Entry 4JI4 (X-ray diffraction, 3.69 A resolution); this record covers chains A and T of the 21 polymer chains in the assembly.

Chain A:
Molecule: 16S rRNA
Organism: Thermus thermophilus
Sequence (1522 nucleotides; each row starts with the number of its first residue; note: 42 numbers in that range are skipped by the numbering (no residue carries them; nothing is unmodelled there); a row labelled like 190A-190L holds insertion residues (190A, then the next letters in order); numbering starts at 0):
     0 UUUGUUGGAGAGUUUGAUCCUGGCUCAGGGUGAACGCUGGCGGCGUGCCU
    50 AAGACAUGCAAGUCGUGCGGG
    73 CCGCGGGGUUUU
    88 ACUCCG
    95 UGGUC
   101 AGCGGCGGACGGGUGAGUAACGCGUGGGU
  129A G
   130 ACCUACCCGGAAGAGGGGGACAACCCGGGGAAACUCGGGCUAAUCCCCCA
   180 UGUGGACCCGC
190A-190L CCCUUGGGGUGU
   191 GUCCAAAGGGCUUU
   216 GCCCGCUUCCGGAUGGGCCCGCGUCCCAUCAGCUAGUUGGUGGGGUAAUG
   266 GCCCACCAAGGCGACGACGGGUAGCCGGUCUGAGAGGAUGGCCGGCCACA
   316 GGGGCACUGAGACACGGGCCCCACUCCUACGGGAGGCAGCAGUUAGGAAU
   366 CUUCCGCAAUGGGCGCAAGCCUGACGGAGCGACGCCGCUUGGAGGAAGAA
   416 GCCCUUCGGGGUGUAAACUCCUGAA
   442 CCCGGGACGAAACCCCCGACGA
   474 GGGGACUGACGGUACCGGG
   494 GUAAUAGCGCCGGCCAACUCCGUGCCAGCAGCCGCGGUAAUACGGAGGGC
   544 GCGAGCGUUACCCGGAUUCACUGGGCGUAAAGGGCGUGUAGGCGGCCUGG
   594 GGCGUCCCAUGUGAAAGACCACGGCUCAACCGUGGGGGAGCGUGGGAUAC
   644 GCUCAGGCUAGACGGUGGGAGAGGGUGGUGGAAUUCCCGGAGUAGCGGUG
   694 AAAUGCGCAGAUACCGGGAGGAACGCCGAUGGCGAAGGCAGCCACCUGGU
   744 CCACCCGUGACGCUGAGGCGCGAAAGCGUGGGGAGCAAACCGGAUUAGAU
   794 ACCCGGGUAGUCCACGCCCUAAACGAUGCGCGCUAGGUCUCUGGGUCU
   848 CCUGGGGGCCGAAGCUAACGCGUUAAGCGCGCCGCCUGGGGAGUACGGCC
   898 GCAAGGCUGAAACUCAAAGGAAUUGACGGGGGCCCGCACAAGCGGUGGAG
   948 CAUGUGGUUUAAUUCGAAGXAACGCGAAGAACCUUACCAGGCCUUGACAU
   998 GCUAGG
 1003A G
  1004 AACCCGGGUGAAAGCCUGGGGUGCCCC
1030A-1030D GCGA
  1031 GGGGAGCCCUAGCACAGGUGCUGCAUGGCCGUCGUCAGCUCGUGCCGUGA
  1081 GGUGUUGGGUUAAGUCCCGCAACGAGCGCAACCCCCGCCGUUAGUUGCCA
  1131 GCGGUUCGGCCGGGCACUCUAACGGGACUGCCCGCGAAA
  1171 GCGGGAGGAAGGAGGGGACGACGUCUGGUCAGCAUGGCCCUUACGGCCUG
  1221 GGCGACACACGUGCUACAAUGCCCACUACAAAGCGAUGCCACCCGGCAAC
  1271 GGGGAGCUAAUCGCAAAAAGGUGGGCCCAGUUCGGAUUGGGGUCUGCAAC
  1321 CCGACCCCAUGAAGCCGGAAUCGCUAGUAAUCGCGGAUCAG
 1361A C
  1362 CAUGCCGCGGUGAAUACGUUCCCGGGCCUUGUACACACXGCCXGUXACGC
  1412 CAUGGGAGCGGGCUCUACCCGAAGUCGCCGGG
  1446 AGCCUACGGG
  1459 CAGGCGCCGAGGGUAGGGCCCGUGACUGGGGUGAAGUCGUAACAAGGUAG
  1509 CUGUACCGGAAGGUGCGGCUGGAUCCACUCCUUUCU
Unresolved in the structure: 0-4, 1534-1538
Modified positions: PSU (pseudouridine-5'-monophosphate) at position 516, 7MG (7N-methyl-8-hydroguanosine-5'-monophosphate) at position 527, M2G (N2-dimethylguanosine-5'-monophosphate) at position 966, 5MC (5-methylcytidine-5'-monophosphate) at position 967, 2MG (2N-methylguanosine-5'-monophosphate) at position 1207, 5MC (5-methylcytidine-5'-monophosphate) at position 1400, 4OC (4n,o2'-methylcytidine-5'-monophosphate) at position 1402, 5MC (5-methylcytidine-5'-monophosphate) at position 1404, 5MC (5-methylcytidine-5'-monophosphate) at position 1407, UR3 (3-methyluridine-5'-monophoshate) at position 1498, MA6 (6N-dimethyladenosine-5'-monophoshate) at position 1518, MA6 (6N-dimethyladenosine-5'-monophoshate) at position 1519, PSU (pseudouridine-5'-monophosphate) at position 1540, PSU (pseudouridine-5'-monophosphate) at position 1541
Sequence notes: conflict U1490 (C2113 in M26923.1), C1534 (A2157 in M26923.1), A1535 (C2158 in M26923.1)
Bound ions: Mg2+ site 1 near U5 (its only coordinating residue here); Mg2+ site 2 near U12 (its only coordinating residue here); Mg2+ site 3 near G21 (its only coordinating residue here); Mg2+ site 4: G46, G394; Mg2+ site 5: C48, G115; Mg2+ site 6 near A53 (its only coordinating residue here); Mg2+ site 7: A59, C386, U387; Mg2+ site 8: U62, G105; Mg2+ site 9 near C89 (its only coordinating residue here); Mg2+ site 10 near C92 (its only coordinating residue here); Mg2+ site 11 near G107 (its only coordinating residue here); Mg2+ site 12 near A109 (its only coordinating residue here); 105 more Mg2+ sites not listed
Reported in the primary citation:
  - conformationally variable residues: G1491

Chain T:
Molecule: Ribosomal protein S20
Organism: Thermus thermophilus
Reference sequence: P80380 (RS20_THET8); residues 1-106 here = UniProt positions 1-106
Chain sequence (106 residues; row label = number of the first residue in the row):
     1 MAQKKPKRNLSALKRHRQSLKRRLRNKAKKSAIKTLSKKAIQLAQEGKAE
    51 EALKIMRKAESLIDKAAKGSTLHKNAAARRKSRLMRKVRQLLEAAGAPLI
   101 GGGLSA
Unresolved in the structure: 1-7

How chain A and chain T interact:
Pairs across the interface (88):
  G61(A) with Leu10(T), phosphate contact
  G102(A) with Arg17(T), salt bridge to the phosphate
  C103(A) with Lys14(T), phosphate contact; Arg17(T), salt bridge to the phosphate; Lys21(T), salt bridge to the phosphate
  G104(A) with Lys14(T), hydrogen bond to the base; Gln18(T), hydrogen bond to the phosphate; Lys21(T), salt bridge to the phosphate
  G105(A) with Arg22(T), salt bridge to the phosphate
  C106(A) with Arg15(T), base contact
  G107(A) with Arg15(T), salt bridge to the phosphate
  G108(A) with Arg15(T), base contact
  C132(A) with Lys74(T), phosphate contact; Asn75(T), hydrogen bond to the phosphate
  C175(A) with Arg25(T), sugar contact
  C176(A) with Lys29(T), salt bridge to the phosphate
  C177(A) with Lys65(T), salt bridge to the phosphate
  C178(A) with Lys65(T), salt bridge to the phosphate
  A185(A) with Ala78(T), phosphate contact; Lys81(T), hydrogen bond to the sugar
  C186(A) with Ala78(T), sugar contact; Lys81(T), sugar contact; Ser82(T), hydrogen bond to the phosphate; Met85(T), hydrogen bond to the sugar
  C187(A) with Ser82(T), hydrogen bond to the phosphate; Met85(T), sugar contact; Arg86(T), phosphate contact; Arg89(T), hydrogen bond to the base; Leu104(T), base contact; Ser105(T), hydrogen bond to the base
  C188(A) with Arg89(T), hydrogen bond to the sugar; Ser105(T), base contact; Ala106(T), sugar contact
  U190L(A) with Ser105(T), hydrogen bond to the base; Ala106(T), hydrogen bond to the base
  G191(A) with Gly101(T), hydrogen bond to the sugar; Gly102(T), hydrogen bond to the sugar; Gly103(T), hydrogen bond to the base; Leu104(T), sugar contact; Ser105(T), hydrogen bond to the base
  U192(A) with Arg57(T), sugar contact; Glu60(T), hydrogen bond to the sugar; Gly102(T), sugar contact; Gly103(T), hydrogen bond to the sugar
  C193(A) with Glu60(T), sugar contact; Ser61(T), hydrogen bond to the phosphate; Asp64(T), hydrogen bond to the sugar
  C194(A) with Ser61(T), hydrogen bond to the phosphate; Asp64(T), sugar contact; Lys65(T), phosphate contact; Lys68(T), hydrogen bond to the phosphate
  A195(A) with Lys65(T), salt bridge to the phosphate; Lys68(T), hydrogen bond to the phosphate
  A196(A) with Lys68(T), salt bridge to the phosphate
  G259(A) with Arg83(T), salt bridge to the phosphate
  G260(A) with Arg83(T), salt bridge to the phosphate
  U261(A) with Arg79(T), salt bridge to the phosphate; Arg80(T), salt bridge to the phosphate; Arg83(T), base contact
  A262(A) with Lys74(T), sugar contact; Asn75(T), hydrogen bond to the sugar; Arg79(T), salt bridge to the phosphate
  A263(A) with Arg79(T), salt bridge to the phosphate
  C322(A) with Arg23(T), sugar contact
  U323(A) with Ser19(T), sugar contact; Arg22(T), phosphate contact; Arg23(T), phosphate contact; Asn26(T), hydrogen bond to the phosphate
  G324(A) with Arg22(T), salt bridge to the phosphate; Asn26(T), hydrogen bond to the phosphate; Ser70(T), phosphate contact
  A325(A) with Ser70(T), hydrogen bond to the phosphate
  G332(A) with Leu10(T), phosphate contact
  G333(A) with His16(T), sugar contact
  U1436(A) with Arg23(T), salt bridge to the phosphate
  G1438(A) with Lys38(T), phosphate contact
  C1439(A) with Lys38(T), salt bridge to the phosphate
  G1453(A) with Lys39(T), hydrogen bond to the phosphate
  G1454(A) with Thr35(T), phosphate contact; Leu36(T), sugar contact; Lys39(T), salt bridge to the phosphate
  G1455(A) with Ala28(T), phosphate contact; Ser31(T), phosphate contact; Ala32(T), sugar contact; Thr35(T), hydrogen bond to the phosphate
  C1459(A) with Lys27(T), salt bridge to the phosphate; Ser31(T), hydrogen bond to the phosphate
  A1460(A) with Lys27(T), salt bridge to the phosphate
Other interface residues (no listed pair), chain A (47 interface residues in all): A60, C131, U223, G326
Other interface residues (no listed pair), chain T (51 interface residues in all): Ser11, Ala12, Lys34, Lys58, His73, Lys87

In short:
47 residues of chain A and 51 residues of chain T are in contact, with 30 hydrogen bonds and 23 salt bridges.
Among the polar pairs are G104(A)-Lys14(T), C187(A)-Arg89(T) and C187(A)-Ser105(T). G46(A) and G394(A)
coordinate Mg2+ site 4. C48(A) and G115(A) form the Mg2+ site 5. From the paper: conformational variability at
G1491(A).
Here chain A is 16S rRNA and chain T is Ribosomal protein S20, both from Thermus thermophilus. Entry 4JI4
(Crystal Structure of 30S ribosomal subunit from Thermus thermophilus) was determined by X-ray diffraction
together with 4JI0, 4JI1, 4JI2, 4JI3, 4JI5, 4JI6, 4JI7 and 4JI8 from the same study.
